PDB entry 7JWB | electron microscopy, 6.00 A resolution (low resolution: residue-level contacts below are approximate; hydrogen-bond / salt-bridge calls are withheld) | chains D and B of the 4 polymer chains in the assembly

== Chain D ==
Molecule: autonomous human heavy chain variable domain
From: Homo sapiens
Chain sequence (421 residues; each row starts with the number of its first residue):
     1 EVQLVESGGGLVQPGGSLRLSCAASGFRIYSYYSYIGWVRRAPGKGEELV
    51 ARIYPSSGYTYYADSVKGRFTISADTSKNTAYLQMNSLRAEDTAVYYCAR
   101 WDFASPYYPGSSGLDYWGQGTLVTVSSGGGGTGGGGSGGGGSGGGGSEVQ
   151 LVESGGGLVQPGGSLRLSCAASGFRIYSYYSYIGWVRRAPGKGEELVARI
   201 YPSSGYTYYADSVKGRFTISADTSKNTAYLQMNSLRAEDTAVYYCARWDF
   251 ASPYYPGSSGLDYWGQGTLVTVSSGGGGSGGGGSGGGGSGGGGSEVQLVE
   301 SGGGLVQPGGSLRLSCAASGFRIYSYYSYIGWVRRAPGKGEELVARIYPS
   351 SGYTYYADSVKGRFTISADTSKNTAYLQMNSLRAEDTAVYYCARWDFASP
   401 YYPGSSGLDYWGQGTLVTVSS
Unresolved in the structure: 105-109, 128-147, 252-256, 275-294, 399-403
Cystine bridges: Cys22-Cys98, Cys169-Cys245, Cys316-Cys392

== Chain B ==
Molecule: Spike glycoprotein
From: Severe acute respiratory syndrome coronavirus 2
Notes: engineered mutation(s): R682G,R683S,R685S,R986P,V987P
UniProt: P0DTC2 (SPIKE_SARS2); residue numbers follow UniProt; this construct covers 1-1208
Chain sequence (1208 residues; row label = number of the first residue in the row):
     1 MFVFLVLLPLVSSQCVNLTTRTQLPPAYTNSFTRGVYYPDKVFRSSVLHS
    51 TQDLFLPFFSNVTWFHAIHVSGTNGTKRFDNPVLPFNDGVYFASTEKSNI
   101 IRGWIFGTTLDSKTQSLLIVNNATNVVIKVCEFQFCNDPFLGVYYHKNNK
   151 SWMESEFRVYSSANNCTFEYVSQPFLMDLEGKQGNFKNLREFVFKNIDGY
   201 FKIYSKHTPINLVRDLPQGFSALEPLVDLPIGINITRFQTLLALHRSYLT
   251 PGDSSSGWTAGAAAYYVGYLQPRTFLLKYNENGTITDAVDCALDPLSETK
   301 CTLKSFTVEKGIYQTSNFRVQPTESIVRFPNITNLCPFGEVFNATRFASV
   351 YAWNRKRISNCVADYSVLYNSASFSTFKCYGVSPTKLNDLCFTNVYADSF
   401 VIRGDEVRQIAPGQTGKIADYNYKLPDDFTGCVIAWNSNNLDSKVGGNYN
   451 YLYRLFRKSNLKPFERDISTEIYQAGSTPCNGVEGFNCYFPLQSYGFQPT
   501 NGVGYQPYRVVVLSFELLHAPATVCGPKKSTNLVKNKCVNFNFNGLTGTG
   551 VLTESNKKFLPFQQFGRDIADTTDAVRDPQTLEILDITPCSFGGVSVITP
   601 GTNTSNQVAVLYQDVNCTEVPVAIHADQLTPTWRVYSTGSNVFQTRAGCL
   651 IGAEHVNNSYECDIPIGAGICASYQTQTNSPGSASSVASQSIIAYTMSLG
   701 AENSVAYSNNSIAIPTNFTISVTTEILPVSMTKTSVDCTMYICGDSTECS
   751 NLLLQYGSFCTQLNRALTGIAVEQDKNTQEVFAQVKQIYKTPPIKDFGGF
   801 NFSQILPDPSKPSKRSFIEDLLFNKVTLADAGFIKQYGDCLGDIAARDLI
   851 CAQKFNGLTVLPPLLTDEMIAQYTSALLAGTITSGWTFGAGAALQIPFAM
   901 QMAYRFNGIGVTQNVLYENQKLIANQFNSAIGKIQDSLSSTASALGKLQD
   951 VVNQNAQALNTLVKQLSSNFGAISSVLNDILSRLDPPEAEVQIDRLITGR
  1001 LQSLQTYVTQQLIRAAEIRASANLAATKMSECVLGQSKRVDFCGKGYHLM
  1051 SFPQSAPHGVVFLHVTYVPAQEKNFTTAPAICHDGKAHFPREGVFVSNGT
  1101 HWFVTQRNFYEPQIITTDNTFVSGNCDVVIGIVNNTVYDPLQPELDSFKE
  1151 ELDKYFKNHTSPDVDLGDISGINASVVNIQKEIDRLNEVAKNLNESLIDL
  1201 QELGKYEQ
Unresolved in the structure: 1-26, 67-80, 141-163, 173-185, 197-199, 212-214, 243-262, 621-640, 677-688, 812, 828-853, 1148-1208
Sequence notes: conflict Gly682 (Arg in P0DTC2), Ser683 (Arg in P0DTC2), Ser685 (Arg in P0DTC2), Pro986 (Lys in P0DTC2), Pro987 (Val in P0DTC2)
UniProt features mapped onto this chain:
  - region: Asn280 to Cys301 (Putative superantigen), Arg403 to Asp405 (Integrin-binding motif), Asn448 to Phe456 (Immunodominant HLA epitope recognized by the CD8+), Pro681, Ala684 (Putative superantigen), Ser816 to Tyr837 (Fusion peptide 1), Lys835 to Phe855 (Fusion peptide 2), Asp1163 to Glu1202 (Heptad repeat 2)
  - site: Arg815, Ser816 (Cleavage)
  - glycosylation: Asn17 (N-linked (GlcNAc...) (complex) asparagine), Asn61 (N-linked (GlcNAc...) (hybrid) asparagine), Asn74 (N-linked (GlcNAc...) (complex) asparagine), Asn122 (N-linked (GlcNAc...) (hybrid) asparagine), Asn149 (N-linked (GlcNAc...) (complex) asparagine), Asn165 (N-linked (GlcNAc...) (complex) asparagine), Asn234 (N-linked (GlcNAc...) (high mannose) asparagine), Asn282 (N-linked (GlcNAc...) (complex) asparagine), Thr323 (O-linked (GalNAc) threonine), Ser325 (O-linked (HexNAc...) serine), Asn331 (N-linked (GlcNAc...) (complex) asparagine), Asn343 (N-linked (GlcNAc...) (complex) asparagine), Asn603 (N-linked (GlcNAc...) (hybrid) asparagine), Asn616 (N-linked (GlcNAc...) (complex) asparagine), Asn657 (N-linked (GlcNAc...) (complex) asparagine), Thr676 (O-linked (GlcNAc...) threonine), Thr678 (O-linked (GlcNAc...) threonine), Asn709 (N-linked (GlcNAc...) (high mannose) asparagine), Asn717 (N-linked (GlcNAc...) (hybrid) asparagine), Asn801 (N-linked (GlcNAc...) (hybrid) asparagine) and 6 more in UniProt
  - natural variant: Leu5 (L5F: In strain: Iota/B.1.526), Ser13 (S13I: In strain: Epsilon/B.1.427/B.1.429), Leu18 (L18F: In strain: Beta/B.1.351, Gamma/P.1 and 1 more), Thr19 (T19I: In strain: Omicron/BQ.1.1, Omicron/XBB.1.5 and 1 more; T19R: In strain: Delta/B.1.617.2, Omicron/BA.2 and 4 more), Thr20 (T20N: In strain: Gamma/P.1), Leu24 to Ala27 (sequence variant, change not given here; In strain: Omicron/BA.2, Omicron/BA.2.12.1 and 6 more), Pro26 (P26S: In strain: Gamma/P.1), Gln52 (Q52H: In strain: Omicron/EG.5.1), Ala67 (A67V: In strain: Eta/B.1.525, Omicron/BA.1), His69 to Val70 (deletion: In strain: Alpha/B.1.1.7, Eta/B.1.525 and 5 more), Gly75 (G75V: In strain: Lambda/C.37), Thr76 (T76I: In strain: Lambda/C.37), 82 further natural variant entries in UniProt
  - mutagenesis: His69 to Val70 (Increased incorporation of cleaved spike into virions), Asn121 (N121Q: Partial loss of biliverdin affinity), Arg190 (R190K: Partial loss of biliverdin affinity), Asn234 (N234Q: Increased resistance to neutralizing antibodies), Asn331 (N331Q: Reduced viral infectivity), Asn343 (N343Q: Reduced viral infectivity), Leu452 (L452R: Increased resistance to neutralizing antibodies. Decreases HLA binding to NF9 epitope. Increased binding affinity to human ACE2), Tyr453 (Y453F: Decreased HLA binding to NF9 epitope. Increased binding affinity to human ACE2), Ala475 (A475V: Increased resistance to neutralizing antibodies), Val483 (V483A: Increased resistance to neutralizing antibodies), Glu484 (E484D: Increased replication in human TMEM106B overexpressing cells), Phe490 (F490L: Increased resistance to neutralizing antibodies and human covalescent sera neutralization), 12 further mutagenesis entries in UniProt
Cystine bridges: Cys131-Cys166, Cys291-Cys301, Cys336-Cys361, Cys379-Cys432, Cys391-Cys525, Cys480-Cys488, Cys538-Cys590, Cys617-Cys649, Cys738-Cys760, Cys743-Cys749, Cys1032-Cys1043, Cys1082-Cys1126

== How chain D and chain B interact ==
Pairs across the interface (58):
  Val2(D) - Gly413(B)
  Gln3(D) - Thr415(B)
  Arg41(D) - Asp405(B)
  Arg41(D) - Val503(B)
  Glu47(D) - Arg408(B)
  Tyr97(D) - Asp405(B)
  Tyr97(D) - Arg408(B)
  Asp115(D) - Lys378(B)
  Asp115(D) - Gln414(B)
  Tyr116(D) - Gly413(B)
  Tyr116(D) - Gln414(B)
  Trp117(D) - Arg408(B)
  Trp117(D) - Gln414(B)
  Gln119(D) - Gln409(B)
  Gln119(D) - Thr415(B)
  Gln119(D) - Gly416(B)
  Tyr177(D) - Gly496(B)
  Tyr177(D) - Gln498(B)
  Tyr177(D) - Asn501(B)
  Ser178(D) - Tyr505(B)
  Tyr180(D) - Arg403(B)
  Tyr180(D) - Tyr505(B)
  Val186(D) - Phe486(B)
  Glu194(D) - Phe486(B)
  Glu195(D) - Phe486(B)
  Leu196(D) - Gly485(B)
  Leu196(D) - Phe486(B)
  Arg199(D) - Glu484(B)
  Arg199(D) - Tyr489(B)
  Tyr201(D) - Tyr489(B)
  Tyr201(D) - Gln493(B)
  Ser203(D) - Arg403(B)
  Ser203(D) - Gly496(B)
  Ser204(D) - Tyr449(B)
  Ser204(D) - Gln493(B)
  Ser204(D) - Ser494(B)
  Ser204(D) - Gly496(B)
  Gly205(D) - Tyr449(B)
  Tyr206(D) - Tyr449(B)
  Tyr206(D) - Ser494(B)
  Tyr208(D) - Glu484(B)
  Trp248(D) - Phe456(B)
  Trp248(D) - Tyr489(B)
  Phe250(D) - Lys417(B)
  Phe250(D) - Tyr453(B)
  Phe250(D) - Leu455(B)
  Ala251(D) - Leu455(B)
  Ala251(D) - Phe456(B)
  Gly257(D) - Tyr421(B)
  Gly257(D) - Phe456(B)
  Gly257(D) - Arg457(B)
  Gly257(D) - Tyr473(B)
  Ser258(D) - Phe456(B)
  Ser259(D) - Phe456(B)
  Ser259(D) - Ala475(B)
  Ser259(D) - Tyr489(B)
  Gly260(D) - Asn487(B)
  Leu261(D) - Phe486(B)
Also at the interface, not in a pair above, chain D (35 interface residues in all): Leu114, Gly118, Tyr182, Trp264
Also at the interface, not in a pair above, chain B (33 interface residues in all): Lys458, Tyr495, Gly504

== Overview ==
The interface between chain D and chain B involves 35 residues on one side and 33 on the other. From UniProt:
24 mutagenesis sites on chain B.
Here chain D is autonomous human heavy chain variable domain (Homo sapiens) and chain B is Spike glycoprotein
(Severe acute respiratory syndrome coronavirus 2). Entry 7JWB (SARS CoV2 Spike ectodomain with engineered
trimerized VH binder) was determined by electron microscopy.
